Entry 2IO5 (X-ray diffraction, 2.70 A resolution); this record covers chains A and B of the 3 polymer chains in the assembly.

# Chain A
Name: ASF1A protein
Source organism: Homo sapiens
UniProtKB: Q6IA08 (Q6IA08_HUMAN); numbering as in UniProt (aligned over 1-172)
Chain sequence (175 residues; row label = number of the first residue in the row; numbers below 1 keep their minus sign (Gly-2 is residue -2)):
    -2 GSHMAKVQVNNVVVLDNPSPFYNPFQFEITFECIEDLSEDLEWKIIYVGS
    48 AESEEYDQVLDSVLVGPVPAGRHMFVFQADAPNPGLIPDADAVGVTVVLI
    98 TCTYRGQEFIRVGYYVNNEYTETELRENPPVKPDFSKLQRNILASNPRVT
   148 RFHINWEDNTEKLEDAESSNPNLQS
Not modelled in the structure: -2 to 0, 155-172
Sequence notes: cloning artifact (-2 to 0)

# Chain B
Name: Histone H3.1
Source organism: Xenopus laevis
UniProtKB: P84233 (H31_XENLA); numbering as in UniProt (aligned over 1-135)
Chain sequence (135 residues; numbered 1 to 135; the number before each row is that of its first residue):
     1 ARTKQTARKSTGGKAPRKQLATKAARKSAPATGGVKKPHRYRPGTVALRE
    51 IRRYQKSTELLIRKLPFQRLVREIAQDFKTDLRFQSSAVMALQEASEAYL
   101 VGLFEDTNLCAIHAKRVTIMPKDIQLARRIRGERA
Not modelled in the structure: 1-59
UniProt features mapped onto this chain:
  - modified residue: Lys37 (N6,N6,N6-trimethyllysine), Ser87 (Phosphoserine)

# Chain A / chain B interface
Pairs across the interface (33):
  Val45(A) - Arg129(B)
  Ala48(A) - Lys122(B)
  Ala48(A) - Gln125(B)
  Ala48(A) - Leu126(B)  hydrophobic
  Ala48(A) - Arg134(B)  hydrogen bond (backbone-side chain)
  Glu49(A) - Gln125(B)
  Glu49(A) - Arg134(B)
  Glu51(A) - Arg129(B)  salt bridge
  Glu51(A) - Arg134(B)
  Glu51(A) - Ala135(B)
  Asp54(A) - Arg129(B)  salt bridge
  Asp88(A) - Lys122(B)  salt bridge
  Val92(A) - Leu126(B)
  Leu96(A) - Ile130(B)  hydrophobic
  Arg108(A) - Arg129(B)  hydrogen bond (side chain-backbone)
  Arg108(A) - Ile130(B)
  Arg108(A) - Arg131(B)
  Arg108(A) - Gly132(B)
  Arg108(A) - Ala135(B)  hydrogen bond (side chain-backbone)
  Gly110(A) - Ile130(B)
  Tyr111(A) - Ile130(B)
  Tyr112(A) - Asp106(B)  hydrogen bond
  Tyr112(A) - Ala127(B)
  Tyr112(A) - Ile130(B)  hydrophobic
  Asn114(A) - His113(B)
  Asn143(A) - Leu109(B)
  Arg145(A) - Asp106(B)  salt bridge
  Arg145(A) - Leu109(B)
  Arg145(A) - Ile130(B)
  Arg145(A) - Arg131(B)
  Thr147(A) - Arg131(B)  hydrogen bond (side chain-backbone)
  Phe149(A) - Arg131(B)
  Phe149(A) - Gly132(B)
Also at the interface, not in a pair above, chain A (21 interface residues in all): Ala87, Thr93, Val94, Leu140
Also at the interface, not in a pair above, chain B (14 interface residues in all): Cys110

# Overview
21 residues of chain A face 14 of chain B across their interface; the contacts include 5 hydrogen bonds and 4
salt bridges. Among the polar pairs are Glu51(A)-Arg129(B), Asp54(A)-Arg129(B) and Asp88(A)-Lys122(B).
Chain A is ASF1A protein (Homo sapiens) and chain B is Histone H3.1 (Xenopus laevis); the structure, Crystal
structure of the CIA- histone H3-H4 complex, was determined by X-ray diffraction.
